PDB entry 5WEU | X-ray diffraction, 1.58 A resolution | chains A and P of the 3 polymer chains in the assembly

# Chain A
Protein: H-2 class I histocompatibility antigen, D-D alpha chain
Organism: Mus musculus
UniProtKB: P01900 (HA12_MOUSE); residues 2-277 here correspond to UniProt positions 26-301 (UniProt number = residue number + 24)
Amino-acid sequence (277 residues; row label = number of the first residue in the row):
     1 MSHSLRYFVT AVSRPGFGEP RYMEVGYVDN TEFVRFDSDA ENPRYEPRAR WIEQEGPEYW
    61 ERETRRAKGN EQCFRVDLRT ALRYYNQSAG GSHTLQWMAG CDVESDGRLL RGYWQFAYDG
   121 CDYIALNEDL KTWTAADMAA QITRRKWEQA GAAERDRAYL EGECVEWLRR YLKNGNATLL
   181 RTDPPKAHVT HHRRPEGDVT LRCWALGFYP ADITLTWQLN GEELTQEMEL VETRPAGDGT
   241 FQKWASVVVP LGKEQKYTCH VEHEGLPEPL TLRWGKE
Unresolved in the structure: 1, 275-277
Construct notes: initiating methionine (1); engineered mutation C73 (Ser97 in P01900)
Cystine bridges: C101-C164, C203-C259
Swiss-Prot annotation at these positions:
  - region: G275 to E277 (Connecting peptide)
  - glycosylation (N-linked (GlcNAc...) asparagine): N86, N176

# Chain P
Protein: Envelope glycoprotein gp160
Notes: fragment: V3 domain residues 316-325
UniProtKB: P03377 (ENV_HV1BR); residues 1-10 here correspond to UniProt positions 316-325 (UniProt number = residue number + 315)
Amino-acid sequence (10 residues; row label = number of the first residue in the row):
     1 RGPGCAFVTI
Construct notes: engineered mutation C5 (Arg320 in P03377)

# Interface between chain A and chain P
Cross-chain cystine bridges: C73(A)-C5(P)
Contacting residue pairs (43):
  Y7(A) - R1(P)  hydrogen bond (side chain-backbone)
  Y7(A) - G2(P)  hydrogen bond (side chain-backbone)
  Y7(A) - P3(P)
  Y59(A) - R1(P)
  R62(A) - R1(P)
  E63(A) - R1(P)
  E63(A) - G2(P)  hydrogen bond (side chain-backbone)
  R66(A) - G2(P)  hydrogen bond (side chain-backbone)
  R66(A) - P3(P)  hydrogen bond (side chain-backbone)
  G69(A) - C5(P)
  N70(A) - P3(P)  hydrogen bond (side chain-backbone)
  N70(A) - G4(P)
  N70(A) - C5(P)  hydrogen bond (side chain-backbone)
  C73(A) - C5(P)  disulfide
  C73(A) - F7(P)  hydrogen bond (side chain-backbone)
  C73(A) - V8(P)
  C73(A) - T9(P)
  F74(A) - C5(P)  hydrophobic
  V76(A) - T9(P)
  D77(A) - T9(P)
  D77(A) - I10(P)  hydrogen bond (side chain-backbone)
  T80(A) - I10(P)
  Y84(A) - I10(P)  hydrogen bond (side chain-backbone)
  W97(A) - P3(P)  hydrophobic
  W97(A) - C5(P)  hydrophobic
  A99(A) - P3(P)  hydrophobic
  W114(A) - P3(P)  hydrophobic
  W114(A) - G4(P)
  T143(A) - I10(P)  hydrogen bond (side chain-backbone)
  K146(A) - T9(P)  hydrogen bond (side chain-backbone)
  K146(A) - I10(P)  hydrogen bond (side chain-backbone)
  W147(A) - V8(P)
  W147(A) - T9(P)  hydrogen bond (side chain-backbone)
  W147(A) - I10(P)  hydrophobic
  R155(A) - G4(P)  hydrogen bond (side chain-backbone)
  R155(A) - C5(P)
  R155(A) - A6(P)
  Y159(A) - R1(P)  hydrogen bond (side chain-backbone)
  Y159(A) - G2(P)
  Y159(A) - P3(P)
  E163(A) - R1(P)  salt bridge
  W167(A) - R1(P)
  Y171(A) - R1(P)  hydrogen bond (side chain-backbone)
Interface residues without a listed pair, chain A (30 interface residues in all): L5, E58, Q72, A81, Y123, A152

# Overview
30 residues of chain A and 10 residues of chain P are in contact; the contacts include 1 disulfide bond, 17
hydrogen bonds and 1 salt bridge. Polar pairs include E163(A)-R1(P), Y7(A)-R1(P) and Y7(A)-G2(P).
Here chain A is H-2 class I histocompatibility antigen, D-D alpha chain (Mus musculus) and chain P is Envelope
glycoprotein gp160. Entry 5WEU (Crystal Structure of H2-Dd with disulfide-linked 10mer peptide) was determined
by X-ray diffraction (same publication as 5WER, 5WES and 5WET).
